Entry 4O6S (X-ray diffraction, 1.32 A resolution); this record covers chain A.

== Chain A ==
Protein: HasAp
From: Pseudomonas aeruginosa
UniProtKB: O69756 (O69756_PSEAI); numbering as in UniProt (aligned over 1-184)
Sequence (184 residues; numbered 1 to 184; the number before each row is that of its first residue):
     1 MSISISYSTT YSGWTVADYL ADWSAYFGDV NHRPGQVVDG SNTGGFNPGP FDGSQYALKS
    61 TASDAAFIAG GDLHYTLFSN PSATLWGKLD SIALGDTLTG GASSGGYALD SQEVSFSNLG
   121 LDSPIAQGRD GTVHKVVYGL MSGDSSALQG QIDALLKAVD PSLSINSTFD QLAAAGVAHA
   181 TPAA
Not modelled in the structure: 1, 103-105, 184
Sequence notes: engineered mutation Ala83 (His in O69756)
Bound ions: Zn2+ site 1 near Asp29 (its only coordinating residue here); heme Fe: His32, Tyr75; Zn2+ site 2: Asp72, His74; Zn2+ site 3 near Glu113 (its only coordinating residue here); Zn2+ site 4 near Asp122 (its only coordinating residue here); Zn2+ site 5 near Asp160 (its only coordinating residue here); Zn2+ site 6 near His179 (its only coordinating residue here)
Small-molecule neighbours: heme (HEM): His32, Pro34, Val37, Asp39, Thr43, Gly44, Phe46, Pro50, Phe51, Tyr56, Tyr75, Leu77, Ala83, Leu85, Arg129, His134, Val137, Tyr138, Met141
Reported in the primary citation:
  - heme coordination: His32, Tyr75
  - binding site for 1,2-ethanediol: Tyr75
  - mutagenesis - H83A: unchanged binding to heme

== In short ==
Chain A binds heme. The heme Fe site is built by His32 and Tyr75. Asp72 and His74 coordinate Zn2+ site 2. From
the paper: a binding site for 1,2-ethanediol at Tyr75; H83A leaves binding to heme unchanged.
Chain A is HasAp (Pseudomonas aeruginosa); the structure, 1.32A resolution structure of the hemophore HasA
from Pseudomonas aeruginosa (H83A mutant, Zinc Bound), was determined by X-ray diffraction, deposited together
with 4O6Q, 4O6T and 4O6U.
